Entry 9BTL (electron microscopy, 2.96 A resolution); this record covers chains F and J of the 8 polymer chains in the assembly.

[Chain F (and J)]
Name: Envelope glycoprotein Gp41
Organism: Human immunodeficiency virus 1
Notes: chain J of this document is another copy of the same molecule, construct and numbering; everything in this record applies to it too
UniProt: Q2N0S6 (Q2N0S6_9HIV1); residues 513-664 here correspond to UniProt positions 510-661 (UniProt number = residue number - 3)
Sequence (152 residues; each row starts with the number of its first residue):
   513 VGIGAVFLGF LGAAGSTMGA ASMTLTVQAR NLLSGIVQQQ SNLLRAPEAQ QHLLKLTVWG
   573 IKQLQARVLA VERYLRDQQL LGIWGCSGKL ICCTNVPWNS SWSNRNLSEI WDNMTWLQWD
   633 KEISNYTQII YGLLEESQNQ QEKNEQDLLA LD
Not modelled in the structure: 513-519, 546-567 (chain J: 513-519, 546-566)
Construct notes: conflict Pro559 (Ile556 in Q2N0S6), Cys605 (Thr602 in Q2N0S6)
Disulfides: Cys598-Cys604
Covalent attachments: N-acetylglucosamine (NAG) linked to Asn611, Asn637

[Chain F / chain J interface]
Residue-residue contacts (30):
  Met535(F) - Asn651(J)  hydrogen bond (backbone-side chain)
  Met535(F) - Lys655(J)
  Thr538(F) - Asn651(J)
  Ala541(F) - Gln591(J)  hydrogen bond (backbone-side chain)
  Arg542(F) - Arg588(J)
  Arg542(F) - Gln591(J)
  Arg542(F) - Glu647(J)  salt bridge
  Leu545(F) - Leu587(J)
  Leu545(F) - Arg588(J)
  Leu545(F) - Gln591(J)
  Leu568(F) - Lys567(J)
  Leu576(F) - Leu576(J)  hydrophobic
  Leu576(F) - Val580(J)  hydrophobic
  Arg579(F) - Val580(J)
  Arg579(F) - Leu581(J)
  Arg579(F) - Glu584(J)  salt bridge
  Val580(F) - Val580(J)  hydrophobic
  Val583(F) - Val583(J)  hydrophobic
  Val583(F) - Leu587(J)  hydrophobic
  Tyr586(F) - Leu587(J)  hydrophobic
  Tyr586(F) - Gln591(J)
  Leu587(F) - Leu587(J)  hydrophobic
  Ser599(F) - Ser599(J)
  Gly600(F) - Gly594(J)
  Gly600(F) - Ser599(J)
  Lys601(F) - Glu654(J)
  Leu602(F) - Glu654(J)  hydrogen bond (backbone-side chain)
  Ile603(F) - Glu654(J)  hydrogen bond (backbone-side chain)
  Ile603(F) - Lys655(J)
  Ile603(F) - Gln658(J)
Other interface residues (no listed pair), chain F (20 interface residues in all): Ser534, Leu544, Cys605
Other interface residues (no listed pair), chain J (21 interface residues in all): Leu568, Ile573, Gln577, Ile595, Leu661

[Summary]
Chain F and chain J form an interface of 20 and 21 residues respectively, with 4 hydrogen bonds and 2 salt
bridges. Polar pairs include Arg542(F)-Glu647(J), Arg579(F)-Glu584(J) and Met535(F)-Asn651(J).
N-acetylglucosamine is covalently linked to Asn611(F) and Asn637(F).
Both chains are Envelope glycoprotein Gp41 (Human immunodeficiency virus 1). Entry 9BTL (Cryo-EM structure of
rhesus antibody 41328-a.01 in complex with HIV-1 Env BG505 DS-SOSIP) was determined by electron microscopy
together with 9BNK, 9BNM, 9BNP, 9BTH, 9BTI, 9BTJ and 9BTV from the same study.
